PDB entry 6SWN | X-ray diffraction, 1.28 A resolution | chain AAA

[Chain AAA]
Molecule: Bromodomain-containing protein 4
Source organism: Homo sapiens
Reference sequence: O60885 (BRD4_HUMAN); residue numbers follow UniProt; this construct covers 44-168
Chain sequence (127 residues; each row starts with the number of its first residue):
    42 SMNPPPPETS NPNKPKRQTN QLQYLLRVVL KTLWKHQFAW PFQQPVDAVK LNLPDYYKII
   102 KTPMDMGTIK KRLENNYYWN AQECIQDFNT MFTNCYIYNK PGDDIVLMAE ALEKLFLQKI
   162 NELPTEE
Unresolved in the structure: 167-168
Differences from the reference sequence: expression tag (42-43)
Ligand contacts:
  - glutamic acid (GLU): Asn61, Gln62, Pro165, Thr166
  - LWB (4-[2-(methoxymethyl)-1-[(1R)-1-phenylethyl]-8-[[(3S)-pyrrolidin-3-yl]methoxy]imidazo[4,5-c]quinolin-7-yl]-3,5-dimethyl-1,2-oxazole): Trp81, Pro82, Phe83, Gln85, Val87, Leu92, Leu94, Tyr97, Cys136, Tyr139, Asn140, Asp145, Ile146, Met149
From the paper describing this entry:
  - binding site for LWB: Asp144, Asp145
  - contacts within the chain: Lys141-Asp144 (hydrogen bond)
  - specificity-determining residues: Lys141, Asp144 (by similarity / conservation)

[Overview]
Ligands of chain AAA: glutamic acid and compound LWB. The paper reports a binding site for LWB at Asp144 and
Asp145; specificity determinants Lys141 and Asp144.
Chain AAA is Bromodomain-containing protein 4 (Homo sapiens); the structure, N-TERMINAL BROMODOMAIN OF HUMAN
BRD4 WITH iBET-BD1 (GSK778), was determined by X-ray diffraction (same publication as 6SWO, 6SWP and 6SWQ).
